PDB entry 7WY0 | electron microscopy, 2.83 A resolution | chains B and C of the 5 polymer chains in the assembly

[Chain B]
Name: Guanine nucleotide-binding protein G(I)/G(S)/G(T) subunit beta-1
Organism: Homo sapiens
UniProt: P62873 (GBB1_HUMAN); residue numbers follow UniProt; this construct covers 2-340
Chain sequence (345 residues; row label = number of the first residue in the row; numbers below 1 keep their minus sign (Met-4 is residue -4)):
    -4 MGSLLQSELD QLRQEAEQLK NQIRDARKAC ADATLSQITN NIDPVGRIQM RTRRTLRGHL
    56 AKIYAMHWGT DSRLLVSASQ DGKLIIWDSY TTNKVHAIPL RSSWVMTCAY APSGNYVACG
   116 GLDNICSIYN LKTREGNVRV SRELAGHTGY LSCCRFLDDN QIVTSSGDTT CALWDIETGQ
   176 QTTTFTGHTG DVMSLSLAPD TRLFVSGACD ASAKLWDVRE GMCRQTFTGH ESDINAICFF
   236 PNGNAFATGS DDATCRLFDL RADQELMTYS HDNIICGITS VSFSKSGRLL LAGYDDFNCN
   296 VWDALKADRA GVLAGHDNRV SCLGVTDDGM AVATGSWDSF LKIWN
Not modelled in the structure: -4 to 2
Differences from the reference sequence: initiating methionine (-4); expression tag (-3 to 1)
UniProt features mapped onto this chain:
  - modified residue: Ser2 (N-acetylserine), His266 (Phosphohistidine)
  - natural variant: Leu30 (L30F: In MRD42; uncertain significance), Arg52 (R52G: In MRD42), Gly64 (G64V: In MRD42), Asp76 (D76E: In MRD42; D76G: In MRD42), Gly77 (G77S: In MRD42), Lys78 (K78R: In MRD42), Ile80 (I80N: In MRD42; I80T: In MRD42), His91 (H91R: In MRD42; uncertain significance), Ala92 (A92T: In MRD42), Pro94 (P94S: In MRD42), Leu95 (L95P: In MRD42), Arg96 (R96L: In MRD42), 5 further natural variant entries in UniProt

[Chain C]
Name: scFv16
Organism: Homo sapiens
Notes: antibody fragment or engineered binder
Chain sequence (247 residues; each row starts with the number of its first residue; note: 1 number in that range is skipped by the numbering (no residue carries it; nothing is unmodelled there)):
     2 VQLVESGGGL VQPGGSRKLS CSASGFAFSS FGMHWVRQAP EKGLEWVAYI SSGSGTIYYA
    62 DTVKGRFTIS RDDPKNTLFL QMTSLRSEDT AMYYCVRSIY YYGSSPFDFW GQGTTLTVS
   122 AGGGGSGGGG SGGGGSADIV MTQATSSVPV TPGESVSISC RSSKSLLHSN GNTYLYWFLQ
   182 RPGQSPQLLI YRMSNLASGV PDRFSGSGSG TAFTLTISRL EAEDVGVYYC MQHLEYPLTF
   242 GAGTKLEL
Not modelled in the structure: 122-137
Disulfide bonds: Cys161-Cys231

[How chain B and chain C interact]
Pairs across the interface (14):
  Asp66(B) - Tyr103(C)
  Arg68(B) - Tyr103(C)
  Leu69(B) - Tyr103(C)  hydrophobic
  Asp83(B) - Tyr103(C)
  Val90(B) - Tyr102(C)  hydrophobic
  Arg129(B) - Val2(C)
  Arg129(B) - Phe27(C)
  Arg129(B) - Arg98(C)  hydrogen bond (backbone-side chain)
  Arg129(B) - Phe110(C)
  Glu130(B) - Gly26(C)
  Glu130(B) - Phe27(C)
  Glu130(B) - Ala28(C)  hydrogen bond (backbone-backbone)
  Glu130(B) - Phe32(C)
  Gly131(B) - Phe32(C)
Also at the interface, not in a pair above, chain B (10 interface residues in all): His91, Asn132
Also at the interface, not in a pair above, chain C (12 interface residues in all): Ile100, Asp109, Ser199

[Overview]
The interface between chain B and chain C involves 10 residues on one side and 12 on the other; the contacts
include 2 hydrogen bonds. Among the polar pairs are Arg129(B)-Arg98(C) and Glu130(B)-Ala28(C).
Here chain B is Guanine nucleotide-binding protein G(I)/G(S)/G(T) subunit beta-1 and chain C is scFv16, both
from Homo sapiens. Entry 7WY0 (GPR110/G13 complex) was determined by electron microscopy together with 7WXU,
7WXW, 7WZ7 and 7X2V from the same study.
